4QBY - chains C and D of the 32 polymer chains in the assembly; structure by X-ray diffraction, 3.00 A resolution.

# Chain C
Protein: Proteasome subunit alpha type-4
Source organism: Saccharomyces cerevisiae
Notes: EC 3.4.25.1; fragment: alpha subunit; engineered mutation(s): wild type
UniProt: P40303 (PSA4_YEAST); residues -1 to 252 here correspond to UniProt positions 1-254 (UniProt number = residue number + 2)
Amino-acid sequence (254 residues; each row starts with the number of its first residue; numbers below 1 keep their minus sign (Met-1 is residue -1)):
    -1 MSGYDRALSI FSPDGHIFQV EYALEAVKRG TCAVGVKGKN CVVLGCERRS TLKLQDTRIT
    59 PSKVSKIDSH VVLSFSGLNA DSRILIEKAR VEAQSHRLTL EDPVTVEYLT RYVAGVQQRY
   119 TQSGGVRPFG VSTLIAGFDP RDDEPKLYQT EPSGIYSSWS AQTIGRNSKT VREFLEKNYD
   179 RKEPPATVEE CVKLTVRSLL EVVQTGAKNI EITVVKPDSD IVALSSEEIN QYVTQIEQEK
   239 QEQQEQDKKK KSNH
Disordered / not traced: -1 to 0, 241-252
UniProt features mapped onto this chain:
  - modified residue: Thr58 (Phosphothreonine)

# Chain D
Protein: Proteasome subunit alpha type-5
Source organism: Saccharomyces cerevisiae
Notes: EC 3.4.25.1; fragment: alpha subunit; engineered mutation(s): wild type
UniProt: P32379 (PSA5_YEAST); residues -7 to 252 here correspond to UniProt positions 1-260 (UniProt number = residue number + 8)
Amino-acid sequence (260 residues; row label = number of the first residue in the row; numbers below 1 keep their minus sign (Met-7 is residue -7)):
    -7 MFLTRSEYDR GVSTFSPEGR LFQVEYSLEA IKLGSTAIGI ATKEGVVLGV EKRATSPLLE
    53 SDSIEKIVEI DRHIGCAMSG LTADARSMIE HARTAAVTHN LYYDEDINVE SLTQSVCDLA
   113 LRFGEGASGE ERLMSRPFGV ALLIAGHDAD DGYQLFHAEP SGTFYRYNAK AIGSGSEGAQ
   173 AELLNEWHSS LTLKEAELLV LKILKQVMEE KLDENNAQLS CITKQDGFKI YDNEKTAELI
   233 KELKEKEAAE SPEEADVEMS
Disordered / not traced: -7 to 0, 118-124, 243-252

# How chain C and chain D interact
Pairs across the interface (62; chain C residue first):
  Asp3(C) - Glu117(D)
  Arg4(C) - Asp1(D)
  Arg4(C) - Glu117(D)
  Ala5(C) - Val4(D)  hydrophobic
  Ala5(C) - Glu117(D)
  Ala5(C) - Ser127(D)
  Ser7(C) - Ser127(D)  hydrogen bond (backbone-side chain)
  Ser7(C) - Arg128(D)
  Ile8(C) - Asp1(D)
  Ile8(C) - Val4(D)  hydrophobic
  Ile8(C) - Gln15(D)
  Phe9(C) - Gln15(D)  hydrogen bond (backbone-side chain)
  Phe9(C) - Tyr18(D)
  Phe9(C) - Ser19(D)
  Phe9(C) - Ala22(D)  hydrophobic
  Phe9(C) - Leu73(D)  hydrophobic
  Phe9(C) - Arg128(D)
  Phe9(C) - Pro129(D)
  Phe9(C) - Gly131(D)
  Ser10(C) - Tyr18(D)
  Pro11(C) - Tyr18(D)  hydrophobic
  Pro11(C) - Glu21(D)
  Asp12(C) - Glu21(D)
  Gly13(C) - Tyr18(D)
  Gly13(C) - Glu21(D)
  Gly13(C) - Ala22(D)
  His14(C) - Leu25(D)
  Ile15(C) - Leu73(D)  hydrophobic
  Ile15(C) - Arg128(D)
  Lys35(C) - Glu52(D)  salt bridge
  Gln116(C) - Ala75(D)
  Gln116(C) - Asp76(D)
  Thr119(C) - Arg128(D)  hydrogen bond (backbone-side chain)
  Gln120(C) - Met126(D)
  Gln120(C) - Ser127(D)  hydrogen bond (backbone-backbone)
  Gln120(C) - Arg128(D)
  Gln120(C) - Phe130(D)
  Ser121(C) - Ser127(D)
  Gly122(C) - Ser127(D)
  Ser151(C) - Ala75(D)
  Gly152(C) - Ala75(D)
  Ile153(C) - Thr74(D)
  Ile153(C) - Ala75(D)
  Ser155(C) - Ser55(D)
  Ser156(C) - Leu51(D)
  Ser156(C) - Glu52(D)  hydrogen bond (backbone-backbone)
  Ser156(C) - Ser55(D)  hydrogen bond (backbone-side chain)
  Trp157(C) - Ser48(D)
  Trp157(C) - Leu50(D)
  Trp157(C) - Leu51(D)
  Trp157(C) - Glu52(D)
  Ser158(C) - Leu50(D)  hydrogen bond (backbone-backbone)
  Ser158(C) - Glu52(D)  hydrogen bond (backbone-side chain)
  Ala159(C) - Leu50(D)
  Leu173(C) - Leu50(D)  hydrophobic
  Glu174(C) - Ser48(D)  hydrogen bond
  Glu174(C) - Pro49(D)
  Glu174(C) - Leu50(D)
  Arg179(C) - Pro49(D)  hydrogen bond (side chain-backbone)
  Arg179(C) - Leu50(D)  hydrogen bond (side chain-backbone)
  Arg179(C) - Leu51(D)  hydrogen bond (side chain-backbone)
  Arg179(C) - Glu52(D)
Interface residues without a listed pair, chain C (32 interface residues in all): Tyr154, Arg170, Tyr177
Interface residues without a listed pair, chain D (28 interface residues in all): Thr47, Ser53, Arg78

# Summary
The interface between chain C and chain D involves 32 residues on one side and 28 on the other; the contacts
include 12 hydrogen bonds and 1 salt bridge. Among the polar pairs are Lys35(C)-Glu52(D), Ser7(C)-Ser127(D)
and Phe9(C)-Gln15(D).
Here chain C is Proteasome subunit alpha type-4 and chain D is Proteasome subunit alpha type-5, both from
Saccharomyces cerevisiae. Entry 4QBY (yCP in complex with BOC-ALA-ALA-ALA-CHO) was determined by X-ray
diffraction.
